Entry 2F19 (X-ray diffraction, 2.80 A resolution); this record covers chains L and H.

Chain L:
Molecule: IGG2B-kappa R19.9 fab (light chain)
Source organism: Mus musculus
UniProtKB: P01837 (KAC_MOUSE); residues 109-214 here correspond to UniProt positions 1-106 (UniProt number = residue number - 108)
Amino-acid sequence (214 residues; numbered 1 to 214; the number before each row is that of its first residue):
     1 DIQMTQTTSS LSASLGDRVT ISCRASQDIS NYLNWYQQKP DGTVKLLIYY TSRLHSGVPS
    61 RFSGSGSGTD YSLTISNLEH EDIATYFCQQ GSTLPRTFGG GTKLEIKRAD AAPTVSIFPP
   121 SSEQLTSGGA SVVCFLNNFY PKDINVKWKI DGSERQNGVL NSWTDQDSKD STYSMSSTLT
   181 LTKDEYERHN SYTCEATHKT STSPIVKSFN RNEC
Disulfide bonds: C23-C88, C134-C194

Chain H:
Molecule: IGG2B-kappa R19.9 fab (heavy chain)
Source organism: Mus musculus
Notes: antibody fragment or engineered binder
Amino-acid sequence (221 residues; row label = number of the first residue in the row):
     1 QVQLQQSGAE LVRAGSSVKM SCKASGYTFT SYGVNWVKQR PGQGLEWIGY INPGKGYLSY
    61 NEKFKGKTTL TVDRSSSTAY MQLRSLTSED AAVYFCARSF YGGSDLAVYY FDSWGQGTTL
   121 TVSSAKTTPP SVYPLAPGCG DTTGSSVTLG CLVKGYFPES VTVTWNSGSL SSSVHTFPAL
   181 LQSALYTMSS SVTVPSSTWP SQTVTCSVAH PASSTTVDKK L
Disulfide bonds: C22-C96, C151-C206

How chain L and chain H interact:
Residue-residue contacts - 86 pairs, chain L then chain H:
  Y32(L) with A107(H), hydrophobic
  N34(L) with Y110(H)
  Y36(L) with Y110(H); F111(H), hydrogen bond (side chain-backbone); W114(H)
  Q38(L) with Q39(H), hydrogen bond; F95(H)
  T43(L) with G115(H); Q116(H)
  V44(L) with W114(H)
  K45(L) with D112(H), hydrogen bond (side chain-backbone)
  L46(L) with F111(H)
  Y49(L) with Y110(H), hydrophobic
  Y50(L) with A107(H); V108(H), hydrogen bond (side chain-backbone)
  H55(L) with D112(H)
  F87(L) with Q39(H); G44(H); L45(H), hydrophobic
  Q89(L) with Y109(H)
  G91(L) with L106(H); A107(H), hydrogen bond (backbone-backbone); Y109(H), hydrogen bond (backbone-side chain)
  S92(L) with D105(H); L106(H); Y109(H)
  T93(L) with Y109(H), hydrogen bond (backbone-side chain)
  L94(L) with S59(H); Y109(H)
  P95(L) with W47(H), hydrophobic; N61(H)
  R96(L) with N35(H), hydrogen bond; W47(H); Y50(H); S99(H); S104(H), hydrogen bond; Y109(H); F111(H)
  F98(L) with V37(H), hydrophobic; L45(H), hydrophobic; F111(H), hydrophobic
  G100(L) with G44(H)
  S116(L) with T148(H)
  I117(L) with G138(H)
  F118(L) with L135(H), hydrophobic; A136(H); P137(H); T148(H)
  P119(L) with A136(H); G138(H)
  S121(L) with Y133(H); P134(H)
  E123(L) with Y133(H); P134(H); K219(H)
  Q124(L) with Y133(H)
  S127(L) with Y133(H)
  S131(L) with L152(H)
  F135(L) with L135(H), hydrophobic; F177(H), hydrophobic; S189(H); S190(H); S191(H)
  N137(L) with H175(H); F177(H); S191(H), hydrogen bond
  N138(L) with H175(H), hydrogen bond
  L160(L) with L180(H), hydrophobic; Q182(H)
  N161(L) with L180(H)
  S162(L) with F177(H); P178(H), hydrogen bond (side chain-backbone)
  W163(L) with P178(H)
  T164(L) with T176(H); F177(H); P178(H)
  S174(L) with H175(H), hydrogen bond; F177(H)
  M175(L) with F177(H)
  S176(L) with F177(H); S189(H)
  S208(L) with D141(H)
  N210(L) with C139(H), hydrogen bond (backbone-side chain)
  E213(L) with C139(H); G140(H)
  C214(L) with C139(H), disulfide
Interface residues without a listed pair, chain L (50 interface residues in all): Q90, G99, V133, K207, F209
Interface residues without a listed pair, chain H (49 interface residues in all): Q43, E46, S113, L149, G150
Cross-chain cystine bridges: C214(L)-C139(H)

Summary:
50 residues of chain L and 49 residues of chain H are in contact; the contacts include 1 disulfide bond and 14
hydrogen bonds. Polar pairs include Y36(L)-F111(H), Q38(L)-Q39(H) and K45(L)-D112(H).
Here chain L is IGG2B-kappa R19.9 fab (light chain) and chain H is IGG2B-kappa R19.9 fab (heavy chain), both
from Mus musculus. Entry 2F19 (Three-dimensional structure of two crystal forms of fab R19.9, from a
monoclonal anti-arsonate antibody) was determined by X-ray diffraction, deposited together with 1FAI.
